PDB entry 7N5L | X-ray diffraction, 3.07 A resolution | chains A and B

# Chain A (and B)
Name: DNA polymerase sliding clamp
Source organism: Thermococcus gammatolerans (strain DSM 15229 / JCM 11827 / EJ3)
Notes: chain B of this document is another copy of the same molecule, construct and numbering; everything in this record applies to it too
UniProt: C5A5N6 (PCNA_THEGJ); residue numbers follow UniProt; this construct covers 1-249
Amino-acid sequence (265 residues; row label = number of the first residue in the row; numbers below 1 keep their minus sign (Met-15 is residue -15)):
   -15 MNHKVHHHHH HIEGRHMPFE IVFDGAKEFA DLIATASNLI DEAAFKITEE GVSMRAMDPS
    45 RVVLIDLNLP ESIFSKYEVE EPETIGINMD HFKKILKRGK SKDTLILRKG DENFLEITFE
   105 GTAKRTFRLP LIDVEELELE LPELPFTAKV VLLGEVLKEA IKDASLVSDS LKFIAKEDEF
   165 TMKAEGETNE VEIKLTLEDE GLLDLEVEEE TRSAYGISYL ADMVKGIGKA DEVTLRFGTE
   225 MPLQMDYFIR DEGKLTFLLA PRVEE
Disordered / not traced: -15 to -1, 248-249 (chain B: -15 to 0, 248-249)
Construct notes: expression tag (-15 to 0)

# Interface between chain A and chain B
Residue-residue contacts (25; chain A residue first):
  His75(A) with Asn173(B), hydrogen bond
  Lys78(A) with Leu150(B)
  Arg82(A) with Glu143(B), salt bridge; Lys146(B); Asp147(B)
  Lys84(A) with Glu143(B), salt bridge
  Thr106(A) with Glu139(B); Asp183(B); Glu184(B); Gly185(B), hydrogen bond (backbone-backbone)
  Lys108(A) with Glu176(B); Ile177(B); Lys178(B), hydrogen bond (backbone-backbone)
  Arg109(A) with Glu143(B), salt bridge; Asp147(B), salt bridge; Glu176(B)
  Thr110(A) with Glu174(B); Val175(B); Glu176(B), hydrogen bond (backbone-backbone)
  Phe111(A) with Asp147(B); Glu174(B); Val175(B), hydrophobic
  Arg112(A) with Asn173(B); Glu174(B), salt bridge
  Pro114(A) with Asn173(B)
Also at the interface, not in a pair above, chain A (12 interface residues in all): Ala107
Also at the interface, not in a pair above, chain B (17 interface residues in all): Val140, Thr172, Leu179

# Summary
The interface between chain A and chain B involves 12 residues on one side and 17 on the other; the contacts
include 4 hydrogen bonds and 5 salt bridges. Polar pairs include Arg82(A)-Glu143(B), Lys84(A)-Glu143(B) and
Arg109(A)-Glu143(B).
Chain A and chain B are both DNA polymerase sliding clamp (Thermococcus gammatolerans (strain DSM 15229 / JCM
11827 / EJ3)); the structure, PCNA from Thermococcus gammatolerans: crystal II, collection 20, 3.07 A, 77.0
MGy, was determined by X-ray diffraction together with 7N5I, 7N5J, 7N5K, 7N5M and 7N5N from the same study.
